Entry 9D83 (electron microscopy, 3.50 A resolution); this record covers chains B and C of the 6 polymer chains in the assembly.

== Chain B ==
Protein: Head to tail adaptor Gp50
From: Shigella phage B2
Sequence (234 residues; each row starts with the number of its first residue):
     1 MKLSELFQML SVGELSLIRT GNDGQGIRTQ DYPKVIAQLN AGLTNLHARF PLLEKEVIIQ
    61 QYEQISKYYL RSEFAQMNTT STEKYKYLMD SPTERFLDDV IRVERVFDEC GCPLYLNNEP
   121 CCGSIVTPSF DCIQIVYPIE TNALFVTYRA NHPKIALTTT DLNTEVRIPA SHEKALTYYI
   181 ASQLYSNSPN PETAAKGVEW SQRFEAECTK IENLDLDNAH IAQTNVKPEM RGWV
Unresolved in the structure: 1, 234

== Chain C ==
Protein: Gp34
From: Shigella phage B2
Sequence (206 residues; numbered 1 to 206; the number before each row is that of its first residue):
     1 MAVVIEPITN EDLTTKVVDG TGIFDELMTA ANAHLSAQWD MERITGTQYA EVYLGQLTAV
    61 LQQAVTFLIE KDKTYLNNLL INAQIELANK QIELADKELE KADKEIELLE LNKELIAQKV
   121 KTEKAQISDT VDSVPVTGII GAQIALYKQQ KDGFIRDAEQ KALKIISDTW ITRKTVDDGT
   181 PLPTGFDTAA VDAFTRKVAD GVSVNY
Unresolved in the structure: 1-2, 201-206

== Interface between chain B and chain C ==
Pairs across the interface - 11 pairs, chain B then chain C:
  Leu-17(B) / Thr-45(C)
  Leu-17(B) / Gly-46(C)  hydrogen bond (backbone-backbone)
  Leu-17(B) / Thr-47(C)
  Arg-19(B) / Trp-39(C)
  Arg-19(B) / Asp-40(C)  salt bridge
  Asp-23(B) / Trp-39(C)
  Asn-190(B) / Gln-48(C)  hydrogen bond
  Glu-192(B) / Thr-45(C)
  Glu-192(B) / Gln-48(C)
  Thr-193(B) / Thr-45(C)
  Thr-193(B) / Gln-48(C)
Also at the interface, not in a pair above, chain B (9 interface residues in all): Ile-18, Arg-28, Tyr-185
Also at the interface, not in a pair above, chain C (7 interface residues in all): Glu-42

== Summary ==
9 residues of chain B and 7 residues of chain C are in contact, with 2 hydrogen bonds and 1 salt bridge. Polar
contacts include Arg-19(B)/Asp-40(C), Asn-190(B)/Gln-48(C) and Leu-17(B)/Gly-46(C).
Here chain B is Head to tail adaptor Gp50 and chain C is Gp34, both from Shigella phage B2. Entry 9D83
(Shigella flexneri bacteriophage B2 tail) was determined by electron microscopy (same publication as 9D7Z,
9D80, 9D81, 9D82 and 9D84).
